Entry 4Z1L (X-ray diffraction, 3.00 A resolution); this record covers chains O and U of the 28 polymer chains in the assembly.

# Chain O
Molecule: Proteasome subunit alpha type-2
Organism: Saccharomyces cerevisiae
Notes: EC 3.4.25.1
UniProt: P23639 (PSA2_YEAST); residues 1-250 here = UniProt positions 1-250
Amino-acid sequence (250 residues; row label = number of the first residue in the row):
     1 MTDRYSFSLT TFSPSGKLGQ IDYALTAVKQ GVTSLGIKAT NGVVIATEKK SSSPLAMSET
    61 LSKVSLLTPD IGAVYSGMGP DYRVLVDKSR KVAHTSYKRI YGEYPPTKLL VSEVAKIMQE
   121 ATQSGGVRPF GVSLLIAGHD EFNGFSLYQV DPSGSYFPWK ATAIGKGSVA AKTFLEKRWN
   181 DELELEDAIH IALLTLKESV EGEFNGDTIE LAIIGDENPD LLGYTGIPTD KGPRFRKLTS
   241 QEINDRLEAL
Swiss-Prot annotation at these positions:
  - cross-link: Lys108 (Glycyl lysine isopeptide (Lys-Gly) (interchain with G-Cter in ubiquitin))

# Chain U
Molecule: Proteasome subunit alpha type-1
Organism: Saccharomyces cerevisiae
Notes: EC 3.4.25.1
UniProt: P21243 (PSA1_YEAST); residues -8 to 243 here correspond to UniProt positions 1-252 (UniProt number = residue number + 9)
Amino-acid sequence (252 residues; numbered -8 to 243; the number before each row is that of its first residue; numbers below 1 keep their minus sign (Met-8 is residue -8)):
    -8 MSGAAAASAA GYDRHITIFS PEGRLYQVEY AFKATNQTNI NSLAVRGKDC TVVISQKKVP
    52 DKLLDPTTVS YIFCISRTIG MVVNGPIPDA RNAALRAKAE AAEFRYKYGY DMPCDVLAKR
   112 MANLSQIYTQ RAYMRPLGVI LTFVSVDEEL GPSIYKTDPA GYYVGYKATA TGPKQQEITT
   172 NLENHFKKSK IDHINEESWE KVVEFAITHM IDALGTEFSK NDLEVGVATK DKFFTLSAEN
   232 IEERLVAIAE QD
Disordered / not traced: -8 to 1, 243

# Interface between chain O and chain U
Contacting residue pairs (66; chain O residue first):
  Asp3(O) with Tyr124(U)
  Tyr5(O) with Ile7(U); Ala123(U), hydrophobic; Tyr124(U), hydrophobic
  Leu9(O) with Ile9(U), hydrophobic; Ala123(U), hydrophobic
  Gln20(O) with Ile9(U); Phe10(U), hydrogen bond (side chain-backbone)
  Tyr23(O) with Phe10(U); Ser11(U); Pro12(U), hydrophobic; Gly14(U)
  Ala24(O) with Phe10(U), hydrophobic
  Thr26(O) with Pro12(U); Glu13(U)
  Ala27(O) with Gly14(U)
  Ser52(O) with Tyr153(U), hydrogen bond
  Ser53(O) with Glu174(U)
  Pro54(O) with Lys158(U), hydrogen bond (backbone-side chain); Glu174(U)
  Leu55(O) with Tyr157(U); Lys158(U), hydrogen bond (backbone-backbone); Ala159(U); Thr170(U); Leu173(U), hydrophobic; Glu174(U); Phe177(U), hydrophobic
  Ala56(O) with Val155(U), hydrophobic; Gly156(U); Tyr157(U), hydrophobic
  Met57(O) with Arg37(U); Val155(U); Gly156(U), hydrogen bond (backbone-backbone); Tyr157(U); Lys158(U)
  Thr60(O) with Tyr146(U); Val155(U); Gly156(U), hydrogen bond (side chain-backbone)
  Leu61(O) with Tyr153(U), hydrophobic
  Met78(O) with Phe10(U), hydrophobic; Leu16(U), hydrophobic
  Pro80(O) with Gln117(U); Ala151(U); Gly152(U); Tyr153(U)
  Asp81(O) with Gln117(U)
  Arg83(O) with Ala113(U), hydrogen bond (side chain-backbone); Asn114(U); Gly152(U), hydrogen bond (side chain-backbone); Tyr154(U)
  Val84(O) with Asn114(U); Gln117(U)
  Asp87(O) with Lys110(U), salt bridge; Asn114(U)
  Gly126(O) with Arg122(U); Ala123(U), hydrogen bond (backbone-backbone)
  Val127(O) with Gln121(U); Arg122(U)
  Arg128(O) with Thr8(U); Phe10(U); Leu16(U); Thr120(U), hydrogen bond (side chain-backbone); Gln121(U), hydrogen bond (backbone-backbone)
  Pro129(O) with Phe10(U)
  Phe130(O) with Gln121(U)
  Gly131(O) with Phe10(U)
Also at the interface, not in a pair above, chain O (31 interface residues in all): Met1, Thr2, Ala121
Also at the interface, not in a pair above, chain U (34 interface residues in all): Thr160

# Summary
31 residues of chain O and 34 residues of chain U are in contact; the contacts include 11 hydrogen bonds and 1
salt bridge. Among the polar pairs are Asp87(O)-Lys110(U), Gln20(O)-Phe10(U) and Ser52(O)-Tyr153(U).
Here chain O is Proteasome subunit alpha type-2 and chain U is Proteasome subunit alpha type-1, both from
Saccharomyces cerevisiae. Entry 4Z1L (Yeast 20S proteasome in complex with belactosin C derivative 3) was
determined by X-ray diffraction.
